7PD0 - chain A; structure by X-ray diffraction, 2.00 A resolution.

[Chain A]
Molecule: Green fluorescent protein
From: Aequorea victoria
UniProtKB: P42212 (GFP_AEQVI); aligned to UniProt positions 1-238 over residues 1-238
Sequence (236 residues; each row starts with the number of its first residue; note: 2 numbers in that range are skipped by the numbering (no residue carries them; nothing is unmodelled there)):
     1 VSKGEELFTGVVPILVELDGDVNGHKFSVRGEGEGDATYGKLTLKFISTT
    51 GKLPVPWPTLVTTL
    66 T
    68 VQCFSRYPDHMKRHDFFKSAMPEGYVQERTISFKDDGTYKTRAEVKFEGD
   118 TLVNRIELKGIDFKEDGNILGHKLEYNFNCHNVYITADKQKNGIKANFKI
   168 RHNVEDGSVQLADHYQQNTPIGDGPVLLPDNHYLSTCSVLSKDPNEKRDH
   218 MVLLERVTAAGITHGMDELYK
Disordered / not traced: 1-3, 234-238
Differences from the reference sequence: engineered mutation Val1 (Met in P42212), Arg30 (Ser in P42212), Ser48 (Cys in P42212), Leu64 (Phe in P42212), Arg80 (Gln in P42212), Ser99 (Phe in P42212), Thr105 (Asn in P42212), Phe145 (Tyr in P42212), Cys147 (Ser in P42212), Thr153 (Met in P42212), Ala163 (Val in P42212), Val171 (Ile in P42212), Cys204 (Gln in P42212), Val206 (Ala in P42212), Arg223 (Phe in P42212); chromophore (66, 66, 66)
Modified positions: Thr66 (chromophore; CRO)
Cystine bridges: Cys147-Cys204
Covalently attached groups: covalent link Leu64-Thr66; covalent link Thr66-Val68
From the paper describing this entry:
  - contacts within the chain: Arg30-Glu32, Glu115-Arg122, Glu17-Arg122
  - conformationally variable residues (side-chain flip): Arg30, Lys113
  - mutagenesis - R30S (0.11 kcal mol-1): decreased stability (from molecular simulation)
  - mutagenesis - R223F: unchanged stability (from molecular simulation)

[In short]
From the paper: R30S reduces stability; conformational variability at Arg30 and Lys113.
Chain A is Green fluorescent protein (Aequorea victoria); the structure, Functional and structural
characterization of redox sensitive superfolder green fluorescent protein and variants, was determined by
X-ray diffraction together with 7PCA and 7PCZ from the same study.
